Entry 6LML (electron microscopy, 3.90 A resolution); this record covers chains A and R of the 6 polymer chains in the assembly.

[Chain A]
Molecule: Guanine nucleotide-binding protein G(i) subunit alpha-1
From: Homo sapiens
UniProtKB: P63096 (GNAI1_HUMAN); numbering as in UniProt (aligned over 1-354)
Sequence (354 residues; numbered 1 to 354; the number before each row is that of its first residue):
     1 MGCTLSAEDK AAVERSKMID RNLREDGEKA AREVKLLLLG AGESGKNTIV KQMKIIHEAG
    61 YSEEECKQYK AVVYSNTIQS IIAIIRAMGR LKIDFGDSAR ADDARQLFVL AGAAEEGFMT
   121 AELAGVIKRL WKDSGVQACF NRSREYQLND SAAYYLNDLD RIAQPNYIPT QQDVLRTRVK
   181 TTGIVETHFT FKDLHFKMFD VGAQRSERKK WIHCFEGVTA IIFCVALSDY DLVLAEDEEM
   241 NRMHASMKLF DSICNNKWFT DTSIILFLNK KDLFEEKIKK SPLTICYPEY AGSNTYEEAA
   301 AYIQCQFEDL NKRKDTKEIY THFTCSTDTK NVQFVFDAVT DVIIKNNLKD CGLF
Not modelled in the structure: 1-4, 56-181
Sequence notes: engineered mutation Asn47 (Ser in P63096), Ala203 (Gly in P63096), Ala245 (Glu in P63096), Ser326 (Ala in P63096)
UniProt features mapped onto this chain:
  - region: Lys35 to Lys46, Thr48 (G1 motif), Asp173 to Thr181 (G2 motif), Phe196 to Gly202, Gln204, Arg205 (G3 motif), Ile265 to Asp272 (G4 motif), Thr324, Cys325, Thr327 to Thr329 (G5 motif)
  - binding site (GTP): Glu43 to Lys46, Thr48, Ser151, Leu175 to Thr181, Asp200 to Gly202, Gln204, Asn269 to Asp272
  - binding site (Mg(2+)): Thr181
  - modified residue: Arg178 (ADP-ribosylarginine), Gln204 (Deamidated glutamine), Cys351 (ADP-ribosylcysteine)
  - lipidation: Gly2 (N-myristoyl glycine), Cys3 (S-palmitoyl cysteine)
  - natural variant: Gly40 (G40C: In NEDHISB; G40R: In NEDHISB), Gly45 (G45D: In NEDHISB), Thr48 (T48I: In NEDHISB; T48K: In NEDHISB), Gln52 (Q52P: In NEDHISB), Ser75 (deletion: In NEDHISB; uncertain significance), Gln172 (deletion: In NEDHISB), Asp173 (D173V: In NEDHISB), Glu186 to Phe189 (deletion: In NEDHISB; uncertain significance), Cys224 (C224Y: In NEDHISB), Lys270 (K270N: In NEDHISB; K270R: In NEDHISB), Asp272 (D272G: In NEDHISB), Val332 (V332E: In NEDHISB; uncertain significance)
  - mutagenesis: Gly42 (G42R: Abolishes switch to an activated conformation and dissociation from beta and gamma subunits upon GTP binding. Abolishes interaction with RGS family members), Glu116 (E116L: Enhances interaction (inactive GDP-bound) with RGS14), Gln147 (Q147L: Enhances interaction (inactive GDP-bound) with RGS14)

[Chain R]
Molecule: Glucagon receptor
From: Homo sapiens
UniProtKB: P47871 (GLR_HUMAN); numbering as in UniProt (aligned over 27-432)
Sequence (422 residues; numbered 27 to 448; the number before each row is that of its first residue):
    27 QVMDFLFEKW KLYGDQCHHN LSLLPPPTEL VCNRTFDKYS CWPDTPANTT ANISCPWYLP
    87 WHHKVQHRFV FKRCGPDGQW VRGPRGQPWR DASQCQMDGR EIEVQKEVAK MYSSFQVMYT
   147 VGYSLSLGAL LLALAILGGL SKLHCTRNAI HANLFASFVL KASSVLVIDG LLRWRYSQKI
   207 GDDLSVSTWL SDGAVAGCRV AAVFMQYGIV ANYCWLLVEG LYLHNLLGLA TLPERSFFSL
   267 YLGIGWGAPM LFVVPWAVVK CLFENVQCWT SNDNMGFWWI LRFPVFLAIL INFFIFVRIV
   327 QLLVAKLRAR QMHHTDYKFR LAKSTLTLIP LLGVHEVVFM FVTDEHAQGT LRSAKLFFDL
   387 FLSSFQGLLV AVLYCFLNKE VQSELRRRWH RWRLGKVLWE ERNTSNGSGS EDQVDPRLID
   447 GK
Not modelled in the structure: 422-448
Disulfides: Cys43-Cys67, Cys58-Cys100, Cys81-Cys121, Cys224-Cys294
Sequence notes: engineered mutation Arg126 (Glu in P47871), Trp200 (Thr in P47871), Met366 (Ala in P47871); expression tag (433-448)
Reported in the primary citation:
  - mutagenesis - E126R/T200W/A366M: increased binding to glucagon
  - mutagenesis - L258A, E260A, F263A, L328A, L329A, H339A, L354W, N404A: decreased signaling with Guanine nucleotide-binding protein G(i) subunit alpha-1 (chain A)
  - mutagenesis - R173A, H177A, E245A, Y400A: decreased signaling in response to Gaqi9
  - mutagenesis - K405A: unchanged signaling with Guanine nucleotide-binding protein G(i) subunit alpha-1 (chain A)
  - mutagenesis - R173A, H177A, E245A, Y248A, L328W, L329W, Y400A: decreased signaling
  - mutagenesis - L249A, L253A, L354A: decreased signaling in response to Gqi9
  - mutagenesis - F263A: unchanged signaling

[Chain A / chain R interface]
Pairs across the interface (21; chain A residue first):
  Glu28(A) - Phe263(R)
  Arg32(A) - Phe263(R)
  Asp315(A) - His339(R)
  Asp341(A) - Lys332(R)  salt bridge
  Asp341(A) - Arg334(R)  salt bridge
  Ile344(A) - Leu253(R)
  Ile344(A) - Leu328(R)  hydrophobic
  Lys345(A) - Ala335(R)
  Asn347(A) - Leu252(R)  hydrogen bond (side chain-backbone)
  Leu348(A) - Leu253(R)  hydrophobic
  Leu348(A) - Leu328(R)  hydrophobic
  Asp350(A) - Arg173(R)  hydrogen bond (backbone-side chain)
  Cys351(A) - Arg173(R)
  Cys351(A) - Leu249(R)  hydrophobic
  Cys351(A) - Leu252(R)  hydrophobic
  Gly352(A) - Leu354(R)
  Leu353(A) - Thr351(R)  hydrogen bond (backbone-side chain)
  Leu353(A) - Ile355(R)  hydrophobic
  Phe354(A) - Leu329(R)
  Phe354(A) - Arg336(R)
  Phe354(A) - Thr351(R)
Also at the interface, not in a pair above, chain A (14 interface residues in all): Lys314
Also at the interface, not in a pair above, chain R (17 interface residues in all): Leu347, Tyr400
Interface features reported in the paper:
  - pairs named by the authors: Asp315(A)-His339(R), Cys351(A)-Arg173(R) (hydrophobic contact), Cys351(A)-Leu249(R) (hydrophobic contact)
  - interface residues, chain A: Arg32(A), Ile344(A), Leu348(A), Leu353(A), Phe354(A)

[In short]
The interface between chain A and chain R involves 14 residues on one side and 17 on the other; the contacts
include 3 hydrogen bonds and 2 salt bridges. Among the polar pairs are Asp341(A)-Lys332(R),
Asp341(A)-Arg334(R) and Asn347(A)-Leu252(R). The authors report a contact between Asp315(A) and His339(R);
hydrophobic contacts between Cys351(A) and Arg173(R) and Cys351(A) and Leu249(R). The paper reports that
L258A, E260A and F263A of chain R, among others, reduce signaling with Guanine nucleotide-binding protein G(i)
subunit alpha-1 (chain A); interface residues Arg32(A), Ile344(A) and Leu348(A) among others; 20 substitutions
were tested in all.
Here chain A is Guanine nucleotide-binding protein G(i) subunit alpha-1 and chain R is Glucagon receptor, both
from Homo sapiens. Entry 6LML (Cryo-EM structure of the human glucagon receptor in complex with Gi1) was
determined by electron microscopy, deposited together with 6LMK.
